Entry 7COJ (X-ray diffraction, 2.00 A resolution); this record covers chains A and B of the 4 polymer chains in the assembly.

# Chain A (and B)
Name: Carbonic anhydrase
Source organism: Neosartorya fumigata (strain ATCC MYA-4609 / Af293 / CBS 101355 / FGSC A1100)
Notes: EC 4.2.1.1; chain B of this document is another copy of the same molecule, construct and numbering; everything in this record applies to it too
UniProt: Q4WQ18 (Q4WQ18_ASPFU); residue numbers follow UniProt; this construct covers 1-287
Sequence (287 residues; row label = number of the first residue in the row):
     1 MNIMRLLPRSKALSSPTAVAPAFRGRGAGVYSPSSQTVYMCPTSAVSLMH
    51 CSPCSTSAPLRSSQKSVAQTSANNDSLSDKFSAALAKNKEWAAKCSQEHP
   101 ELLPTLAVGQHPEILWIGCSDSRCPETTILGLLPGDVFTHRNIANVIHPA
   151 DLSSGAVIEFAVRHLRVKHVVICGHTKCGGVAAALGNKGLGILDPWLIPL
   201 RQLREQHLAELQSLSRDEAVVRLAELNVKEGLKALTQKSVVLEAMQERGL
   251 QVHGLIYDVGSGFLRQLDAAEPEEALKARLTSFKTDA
Not modelled in the structure: 1-75, 287 (chain B: 1-77, 287)
Ion coordination: Zn2+: C119, H175, C178 (together with 5-acetamido-1,3,4-thiadiazole-2-sulfonamide)
Residues lining bound ligands:
  - 5-acetamido-1,3,4-thiadiazole-2-sulfonamide (AZM), molecule 1: Q110, F138, F160
  - 5-acetamido-1,3,4-thiadiazole-2-sulfonamide (AZM), molecule 2: C119, D121, I143, A144, H175, C178, G179, G180, A183, L190, L193, L197
What the authors report for this chain:
  - binding site for 5-acetamido-1,3,4-thiadiazole-2-sulfonamide: Q110, D121, F160, G179
  - conformationally variable residues (side-chain flip): F160, G179

# Chain A / chain B interface
Pairs across the interface (142):
  D79(A) - H169(B)  salt bridge
  K80(A) - E113(B)  salt bridge
  K80(A) - I114(B)
  F81(A) - H169(B)
  F81(A) - V171(B)  hydrophobic
  F81(A) - H253(B)
  F81(A) - L255(B)  hydrophobic
  F81(A) - Q266(B)
  A84(A) - L130(B)
  L85(A) - Q266(B)
  K87(A) - L130(B)
  K87(A) - G131(B)
  K87(A) - L132(B)
  N88(A) - I129(B)
  N88(A) - L130(B)
  N88(A) - G262(B)
  N88(A) - F263(B)
  N88(A) - L264(B)
  W91(A) - T128(B)
  W91(A) - I129(B)  hydrophobic
  W91(A) - Y257(B)
  W91(A) - G262(B)
  A92(A) - S261(B)
  A92(A) - G262(B)
  A92(A) - F263(B)  hydrophobic
  L103(A) - V259(B)
  L103(A) - G260(B)
  L103(A) - S261(B)
  L103(A) - G262(B)
  P104(A) - G260(B)
  L106(A) - R123(B)  hydrogen bond (backbone-side chain)
  A107(A) - R123(B)
  A107(A) - K177(B)
  A107(A) - V259(B)  hydrophobic
  A107(A) - G260(B)
  G109(A) - R123(B)
  Q110(A) - D121(B)  hydrogen bond
  Q110(A) - S122(B)  hydrogen bond
  Q110(A) - R123(B)
  P112(A) - S122(B)
  E113(A) - K80(B)  salt bridge
  I114(A) - K80(B)
  S120(A) - F138(B)
  S120(A) - T139(B)  hydrogen bond (side chain-backbone)
  S120(A) - V157(B)
  D121(A) - Q110(B)  hydrogen bond
  D121(A) - F138(B)
  S122(A) - Q110(B)  hydrogen bond
  S122(A) - P112(B)
  S122(A) - P134(B)
  S122(A) - G135(B)  hydrogen bond (backbone-backbone)
  S122(A) - V137(B)
  S122(A) - F138(B)
  R123(A) - L106(B)  hydrogen bond (side chain-backbone)
  R123(A) - A107(B)
  R123(A) - G109(B)
  R123(A) - Q110(B)
  R123(A) - G135(B)
  P125(A) - E126(B)
  P125(A) - T127(B)
  E126(A) - P125(B)
  E126(A) - R141(B)  salt bridge
  T127(A) - P125(B)
  T127(A) - T128(B)
  T128(A) - W91(B)
  T128(A) - T127(B)
  T128(A) - T128(B)
  I129(A) - N88(B)
  I129(A) - W91(B)
  L130(A) - A84(B)
  L130(A) - K87(B)
  L130(A) - N88(B)
  G131(A) - K87(B)
  L132(A) - K87(B)
  P134(A) - S122(B)
  P134(A) - P125(B)  hydrophobic
  G135(A) - S122(B)  hydrogen bond (backbone-backbone)
  G135(A) - R123(B)
  V137(A) - S122(B)
  F138(A) - S120(B)
  F138(A) - D121(B)
  F138(A) - S122(B)
  F138(A) - I143(B)  hydrophobic
  T139(A) - S120(B)  hydrogen bond (backbone-side chain)
  T139(A) - R141(B)  hydrogen bond
  H140(A) - R141(B)  hydrogen bond (side chain-backbone)
  R141(A) - E126(B)  salt bridge
  R141(A) - T139(B)  hydrogen bond
  R141(A) - H140(B)  hydrogen bond (backbone-side chain)
  R141(A) - R141(B)
  N142(A) - S153(B)
  I143(A) - F138(B)  hydrophobic
  I143(A) - V157(B)  hydrophobic
  L152(A) - I192(B)  hydrophobic
  L152(A) - P195(B)  hydrophobic
  L152(A) - W196(B)
  S153(A) - N142(B)
  S153(A) - S153(B)
  S153(A) - W196(B)
  A156(A) - L193(B)
  A156(A) - W196(B)  hydrophobic
  V157(A) - S120(B)
  V157(A) - I143(B)  hydrophobic
  E159(A) - I192(B)
  E159(A) - L193(B)
  H164(A) - L190(B)
  H164(A) - L193(B)
  H169(A) - D79(B)  salt bridge
  H169(A) - F81(B)
  V171(A) - F81(B)  hydrophobic
  K177(A) - A107(B)
  L190(A) - H164(B)
  I192(A) - L152(B)  hydrophobic
  I192(A) - G155(B)
  I192(A) - E159(B)
  L193(A) - A156(B)
  L193(A) - E159(B)
  L193(A) - H164(B)
  P195(A) - L152(B)  hydrophobic
  W196(A) - L152(B)
  W196(A) - S153(B)
  W196(A) - A156(B)  hydrophobic
  H253(A) - F81(B)
  L255(A) - F81(B)  hydrophobic
  Y257(A) - W91(B)
  V259(A) - L103(B)
  V259(A) - A107(B)  hydrophobic
  G260(A) - L103(B)
  G260(A) - P104(B)
  G260(A) - A107(B)
  S261(A) - A92(B)
  S261(A) - L103(B)
  G262(A) - N88(B)
  G262(A) - W91(B)
  G262(A) - A92(B)
  G262(A) - L103(B)
  F263(A) - N88(B)
  F263(A) - K89(B)
  F263(A) - A92(B)  hydrophobic
  L264(A) - N88(B)
  Q266(A) - F81(B)
  Q266(A) - L85(B)
Also at the interface, not in a pair above, chain A (68 interface residues in all): K89, D136, D151, G155, F160
Also at the interface, not in a pair above, chain B (69 interface residues in all): A93, D136, D151, F160

# Summary
The interface between chain A and chain B involves 68 residues on one side and 69 on the other; the contacts
include 14 hydrogen bonds and 6 salt bridges. Among the polar pairs are D79(A)-H169(B), K80(A)-E113(B) and
E126(A)-R141(B). From the paper: a binding site for 5-acetamido-1,3,4-thiadiazole-2-sulfonamide at Q110(A),
D121(A) and F160(A) among others; conformational variability at F160(A) and G179(A).
Chain A and chain B are both Carbonic anhydrase (Neosartorya fumigata (strain ATCC MYA-4609 / Af293 / CBS
101355 / FGSC A1100)); the structure, Crystal structure of the b-carbonic anhydrase CafA of the fungal
pathogen Aspergillus fumigatus, was determined by X-ray diffraction, deposited together with 7COI.
